PDB entry 8T70 | X-ray diffraction, 1.89 A resolution | chains A and B of the 3 polymer chains in the assembly

Chain A:
Name: Protein farnesyltransferase/geranylgeranyltransferase type-1 subunit alpha
Organism: Cryptococcus neoformans
UniProtKB: J9VSJ6 (J9VSJ6_CRYNH); residues 1-335 here = UniProt positions 1-335
Chain sequence (349 residues; numbered -13 to 335; the number before each row is that of its first residue; numbers below 1 keep their minus sign (Met-13 is residue -13)):
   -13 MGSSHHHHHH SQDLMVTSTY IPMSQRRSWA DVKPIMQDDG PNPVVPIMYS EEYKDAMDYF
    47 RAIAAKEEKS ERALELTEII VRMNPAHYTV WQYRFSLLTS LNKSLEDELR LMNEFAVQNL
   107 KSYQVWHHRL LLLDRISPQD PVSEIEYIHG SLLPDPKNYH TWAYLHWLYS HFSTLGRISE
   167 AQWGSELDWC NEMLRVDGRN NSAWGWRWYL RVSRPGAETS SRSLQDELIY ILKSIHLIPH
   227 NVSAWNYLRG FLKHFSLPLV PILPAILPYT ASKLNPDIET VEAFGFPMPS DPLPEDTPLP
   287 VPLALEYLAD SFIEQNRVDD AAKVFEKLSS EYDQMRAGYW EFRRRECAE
Disordered / not traced: -13 to 4, 258-269, 335
Sequence notes: initiating methionine (-13); expression tag (-12 to 0)
Small-molecule neighbours:
  - 3FX ((2R)-3-(cyclohexylamino)-2-hydroxypropane-1-sulfonic acid): Phe46, Ala50, Ala51, Thr75
  - fpp analog (FII; [(3,7,11-trimethyl-dodeca-2,6,10-trienyloxycarbamoyl)-methyl]-phosphonic acid): Tyr109, Tyr145, His146

Chain B:
Name: Protein farnesyltransferase subunit beta
Organism: Cryptococcus neoformans
UniProtKB: T2BPA1 (T2BPA1_CRYNH); numbering as in UniProt (aligned over 1-520)
Chain sequence (520 residues; each row starts with the number of its first residue):
     1 MATEFTPSVY SLVSKPLPSN SRPSATLDEQ AETEDLISQL FDLTADPNAL VSEHGKRYSG
    61 LRKQEHTQFL ASSFFQLPGK FVSLDASRPW LVFWTVHSLD LLGVALDQGT KDRVVSTLLH
   121 FLSPKGGFGG GPANSQIPHL LPTYASVCSL AIAGNDSSTG GWKDLAAARQ SIYEFFMRCK
   181 RPDGGFVVCE GGEVDVRGTY CLLVVATLLD IITPELLHNV DKFVSACQTY EGGFACASFP
   241 FPSVVPSTSA FPTSEPSCRV SMAEAHGGYT SCSLNSHFLL TSVPLPSFPL SIDANAALRW
   301 TVLQQGEPIE GGGFRGRTNK LVDGCYSWWV GGGAPVAEEL VRREKSRKVK KSRIEVFEEE
   361 KEGDWEDVPP IPPIFNRVAL QEFTLVAAQQ DPGSTGGLRD KPGKRPDQYH TCNNLSGLSI
   421 AQHKMSHSPS TVSSNRLKFD ASKGLPAVKP VAPGGGWKNE DERQNARREI WANALGWIEE
   481 EGGEIIVGGK DNRINTTTPV FNILGLRLKP FINYFYCQEN
Disordered / not traced: 1, 244-254, 350-370, 520
Bound ions: Zn2+: Asp323, Cys325, His410 (together with benzenethiol)
Small-molecule neighbours:
  - 3FX ((2R)-3-(cyclohexylamino)-2-hydroxypropane-1-sulfonic acid), molecule 1: Tyr58, Gly489, Lys490, Asp491
  - 3FX, molecule 2: Arg62, Lys63, Gln64, Glu65
  - 3FX, molecule 3: Ser123, Pro124, Lys125, Ala133, Asn134, Ser135, Gln136, Ile137
  - benzenethiol (BT6): His266, Asp323, Cys325, Tyr326, Tyr409, His410
  - fpp analog (FII; [(3,7,11-trimethyl-dodeca-2,6,10-trienyloxycarbamoyl)-methyl]-phosphonic acid): Trp90, Leu141, Arg197, Tyr200, Cys201, His266, Gly268, Tyr269, Cys272, Arg317, Lys320, Tyr326, Trp329, Tyr409

Chain A / chain B interface:
Residue-residue contacts (170):
  Ile21(A) - Asn134(B)
  Met22(A) - Asn134(B)  hydrogen bond (backbone-side chain)
  Gln23(A) - Arg88(B)
  Gln23(A) - Pro132(B)
  Gln23(A) - Asn134(B)
  Gln23(A) - Ser135(B)
  Asp24(A) - His120(B)
  Asp24(A) - Pro132(B)
  Asp24(A) - Asn134(B)  hydrogen bond (backbone-side chain)
  Asp25(A) - Arg88(B)  salt bridge
  Asp25(A) - His120(B)
  Asp25(A) - Pro132(B)
  Gly26(A) - His120(B)
  Pro27(A) - Ser116(B)
  Asn28(A) - Arg113(B)  hydrogen bond (backbone-side chain)
  Pro29(A) - Arg88(B)
  Pro29(A) - Arg113(B)  hydrogen bond (backbone-side chain)
  Pro29(A) - Thr117(B)
  Val30(A) - Phe74(B)  hydrophobic
  Val30(A) - Arg88(B)  hydrogen bond (backbone-side chain)
  Val30(A) - Val92(B)  hydrophobic
  Val30(A) - Arg113(B)
  Val30(A) - Thr117(B)  hydrogen bond (backbone-side chain)
  Val31(A) - Phe74(B)  hydrogen bond (backbone-backbone)
  Val31(A) - Arg88(B)  hydrogen bond (backbone-side chain)
  Val31(A) - Leu91(B)  hydrophobic
  Val31(A) - Val92(B)  hydrophobic
  Pro32(A) - Phe75(B)
  Pro32(A) - Gln76(B)
  Pro32(A) - Leu77(B)  hydrogen bond (backbone-backbone)
  Ile33(A) - Leu77(B)
  Ile33(A) - Pro78(B)
  Ile33(A) - Phe81(B)
  Ile33(A) - Val82(B)
  Ile33(A) - Asp85(B)
  Ile33(A) - Arg88(B)
  Met34(A) - Gln76(B)
  Met34(A) - Leu77(B)  hydrogen bond (backbone-backbone)
  Met34(A) - Gly79(B)
  Tyr35(A) - Asp85(B)  hydrogen bond
  Tyr39(A) - Val82(B)
  Tyr39(A) - Asp85(B)  hydrogen bond
  Arg47(A) - Asn134(B)
  Arg47(A) - Ser135(B)  hydrogen bond
  Met69(A) - Val82(B)
  Asn70(A) - Val82(B)  hydrogen bond (side chain-backbone)
  Asn70(A) - Ser83(B)
  Asn70(A) - Asp85(B)
  Ala72(A) - Ser83(B)
  Ala72(A) - Ala86(B)
  His73(A) - Gln136(B)
  Tyr74(A) - Ala86(B)
  Tyr74(A) - Gly129(B)
  Tyr74(A) - Gly130(B)  hydrogen bond (side chain-backbone)
  Tyr74(A) - Gln136(B)
  Tyr74(A) - Ile137(B)  hydrogen bond (side chain-backbone)
  Tyr74(A) - His139(B)
  Tyr74(A) - Cys189(B)  hydrophobic
  Thr75(A) - Ser135(B)
  Thr75(A) - Gln136(B)
  Thr75(A) - Ile137(B)  hydrogen bond (side chain-backbone)
  Gln78(A) - Glu190(B)
  Tyr109(A) - Glu193(B)
  Tyr109(A) - Arg197(B)  hydrogen bond
  Tyr109(A) - Tyr269(B)  hydrogen bond
  His113(A) - Gly191(B)  hydrogen bond (side chain-backbone)
  His113(A) - Gly192(B)  hydrogen bond (side chain-backbone)
  His113(A) - Glu193(B)
  Leu117(A) - Gly191(B)
  Lys143(A) - Thr26(B)  hydrogen bond
  Lys143(A) - Arg317(B)  hydrogen bond (backbone-side chain)
  Lys143(A) - Asn319(B)  hydrogen bond (side chain-backbone)
  Lys143(A) - Lys320(B)
  Tyr145(A) - Ala235(B)
  Tyr145(A) - Cys236(B)  hydrogen bond (side chain-backbone)
  Tyr145(A) - Ala263(B)
  Tyr145(A) - Glu264(B)  hydrogen bond (side chain-backbone)
  Tyr145(A) - His266(B)
  Tyr145(A) - Tyr269(B)  hydrophobic
  Tyr145(A) - Arg317(B)
  Trp148(A) - Met262(B)
  Ala149(A) - Cys236(B)  hydrophobic
  Ala149(A) - Met262(B)
  His152(A) - Ser261(B)
  His152(A) - Met262(B)  hydrogen bond (side chain-backbone)
  Trp153(A) - Phe239(B)
  Trp153(A) - Met262(B)
  Ser156(A) - Phe239(B)
  Ser156(A) - Phe241(B)
  Ser156(A) - Met262(B)
  His157(A) - Phe239(B)
  Ser159(A) - Phe241(B)
  Thr160(A) - Phe239(B)
  Thr160(A) - Phe241(B)
  Thr160(A) - Pro242(B)
  Asp183(A) - Ser24(B)  hydrogen bond
  Asp183(A) - Ala25(B)
  Asp183(A) - Thr26(B)  hydrogen bond
  Arg185(A) - Ser19(B)  hydrogen bond (side chain-backbone)
  Arg185(A) - Arg22(B)  hydrogen bond (side chain-backbone)
  Arg185(A) - Pro23(B)
  Arg185(A) - Ser24(B)  hydrogen bond
  Arg185(A) - Thr26(B)
  Arg185(A) - Leu27(B)
  Arg185(A) - Asn319(B)
  Asn187(A) - Glu231(B)  hydrogen bond
  Asn187(A) - Glu264(B)
  Asn187(A) - Thr318(B)
  Ser188(A) - Glu264(B)  hydrogen bond
  Ser188(A) - Arg317(B)  hydrogen bond
  Trp190(A) - Tyr230(B)
  Gly191(A) - Tyr230(B)
  Trp194(A) - Tyr230(B)  hydrophobic
  Tyr195(A) - Phe241(B)
  Tyr195(A) - Val260(B)  hydrophobic
  Tyr195(A) - Met262(B)  hydrophobic
  Ser199(A) - Val260(B)
  Pro201(A) - Phe241(B)
  Leu223(A) - Arg22(B)
  Ile224(A) - Asn20(B)
  Pro225(A) - Asn20(B)
  His226(A) - Pro18(B)
  His226(A) - Asn20(B)  hydrogen bond
  Asn227(A) - Asn319(B)
  Val228(A) - Thr318(B)
  Ser229(A) - Thr318(B)
  Ser229(A) - Asn319(B)  hydrogen bond
  Asn232(A) - Tyr230(B)
  Asn232(A) - Glu231(B)  hydrogen bond
  Asn232(A) - Arg299(B)  hydrogen bond
  Asn232(A) - Thr318(B)
  Tyr233(A) - Tyr230(B)  hydrophobic
  Lys239(A) - Asp293(B)  salt bridge
  Lys239(A) - Ala296(B)
  Pro280(A) - Asn20(B)
  Glu281(A) - Asn20(B)
  Glu281(A) - Ser21(B)  hydrogen bond (backbone-side chain)
  Asp282(A) - Pro18(B)
  Asp282(A) - Ser19(B)  hydrogen bond
  Asp282(A) - Asn20(B)  hydrogen bond (backbone-backbone)
  Thr283(A) - Asn20(B)  hydrogen bond
  Pro284(A) - Pro18(B)  hydrophobic
  Glu292(A) - Arg299(B)  salt bridge
  Gln320(A) - Pro7(B)
  Gln320(A) - Leu12(B)
  Met321(A) - Gln305(B)
  Met321(A) - Gly306(B)
  Met321(A) - Glu307(B)
  Met321(A) - Pro308(B)
  Met321(A) - Gly312(B)
  Met321(A) - Asn376(B)  hydrogen bond
  Met321(A) - Ala379(B)  hydrophobic
  Arg322(A) - Val302(B)  hydrogen bond (side chain-backbone)
  Arg322(A) - Leu303(B)
  Arg322(A) - Gln305(B)  hydrogen bond (side chain-backbone)
  Arg322(A) - Glu307(B)  salt bridge
  Ala323(A) - Phe5(B)
  Gly324(A) - Phe5(B)  hydrogen bond (backbone-backbone)
  Gly324(A) - Pro372(B)
  Gly324(A) - Pro373(B)
  Tyr325(A) - Arg299(B)
  Tyr325(A) - Val302(B)  hydrophobic
  Tyr325(A) - Pro373(B)
  Tyr325(A) - Ile374(B)
  Glu327(A) - Phe5(B)
  Glu327(A) - Pro372(B)
  Phe328(A) - Ile374(B)  hydrophobic
  Arg331(A) - Ile371(B)
  Arg331(A) - Pro372(B)
  Glu332(A) - Lys345(B)
Interface residues without a listed pair, chain A (84 interface residues in all): Met43, Phe46, Gln110, His146, Val182, Asn186, Arg235, Gly236, Leu289, Ser315, Asp319
Interface residues without a listed pair, chain B (92 interface residues in all): Val9, Lys15, Leu17, Ser73, Leu84, Val114, Pro138, Pro142, Asp195, Cys258, Leu298, Val341

Overview:
Chain A and chain B form an interface of 84 and 92 residues respectively, with 47 hydrogen bonds and 4 salt
bridges. Among the polar pairs are Asp25(A)-Arg88(B), Lys239(A)-Asp293(B) and Glu292(A)-Arg299(B).
Chain A is Protein farnesyltransferase/geranylgeranyltransferase type-1 subunit alpha and chain B is Protein
farnesyltransferase subunit beta, both from Cryptococcus neoformans; the structure, Cryptococcus neoformans
protein farnesyltransferase in complex with FPTII and TKCMIIM peptide, was determined by X-ray diffraction.
